4NN7 - chains A and B of the 3 polymer chains in the assembly; structure by X-ray diffraction, 3.77 A resolution.

Chain A:
Protein: Thymic stromal lymphopoietin
From: Mus musculus
Reference sequence: Q9JIE6 (TSLP_MOUSE); numbering as in UniProt (aligned over 20-140)
Chain sequence (130 residues; row label = number of the first residue in the row):
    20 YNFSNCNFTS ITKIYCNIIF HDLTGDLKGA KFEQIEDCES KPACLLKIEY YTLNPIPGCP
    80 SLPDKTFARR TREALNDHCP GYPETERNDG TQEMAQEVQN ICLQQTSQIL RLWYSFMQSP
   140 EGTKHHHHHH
Disordered / not traced: 103-115, 141-149
Differences from the reference sequence: engineered mutation Gln123 (Asn in Q9JIE6); expression tag (141-149)
Disulfides: Cys25-Cys98, Cys57-Cys63, Cys78-Cys121
Swiss-Prot annotation at these positions:
  - site: Ile37 (Inserts into a conserved IL7R hydrophobic pocket, important for IL7R-binding)
  - glycosylation (N-linked (GlcNAc...) asparagine): Asn21, Asn26

Chain B:
Protein: Interleukin-7 receptor subunit alpha
From: Mus musculus
Notes: fragment: extracellular domain
Reference sequence: P16872 (IL7RA_MOUSE); residue numbers follow UniProt; this construct covers 21-239
Chain sequence (223 residues; row label = number of the first residue in the row):
    17 GSHMESGNAQ DGDLEDADAD DHSFWCHSQL EVDGSQHLLT CAFNDSDINT ANLEFQICGA
    77 LLRVKCLTLN KLQDIYFIKT SEFLLIGSSN ICVKLGQKNL TCKNMAINTI VKAEAPSDLK
   137 VVYRKEANDF LVTFNAPHLK KKYLKKVKHD VAYRPARGES NWTHVSLFHT RTTIPQRKLR
   197 PKAMYEIKVR SIPHNDYFKG FWSEWSPSST FETPEPKNQG GWD
Disordered / not traced: 17-37, 233-239
Differences from the reference sequence: expression tag (17-20)
Disulfides: Cys42-Cys57, Cys74-Cys82, Cys108-Cys118
Swiss-Prot annotation at these positions:
  - motif: Trp218 to Ser222 (WSXWS motif)
  - glycosylation (N-linked (GlcNAc...) asparagine): Asn60, Asn115, Asn177

Chain A / chain B interface:
Residue-residue contacts (22):
  Lys32(A) with Tyr213(B)
  Ile33(A) with Ile102(B), hydrophobic; Tyr213(B), hydrophobic
  Asn36(A) with Tyr159(B); Asn211(B), hydrogen bond; Tyr213(B); Phe214(B)
  Ile37(A) with Leu100(B); Leu101(B); Ile102(B), hydrophobic; Tyr159(B); Tyr213(B), hydrophobic
  His40(A) with Lys158(B), hydrogen bond (side chain-backbone); Tyr159(B)
  Asp41(A) with Tyr159(B), hydrogen bond
  Thr85(A) with Leu78(B)
  Arg89(A) with Leu78(B); Phe99(B), hydrogen bond (side chain-backbone); Leu100(B), hydrogen bond (side chain-backbone); Ile102(B); Tyr159(B)
  Asp96(A) with Gly103(B)
Other interface residues (no listed pair), chain A (12 interface residues in all): Arg88, Glu92, Ala93

In short:
12 residues of chain A and 11 residues of chain B are in contact; the contacts include 5 hydrogen bonds. Polar
pairs include Asn36(A)-Asn211(B), His40(A)-Lys158(B) and Asp41(A)-Tyr159(B).
Chain A is Thymic stromal lymphopoietin and chain B is Interleukin-7 receptor subunit alpha, both from Mus
musculus; the structure, Cytokine receptor complex - Crystal form 2, was determined by X-ray diffraction,
deposited together with 4NN5 and 4NN6.
